9GUP - chains A and J of the 23 polymer chains in the assembly; structure by electron microscopy, 2.80 A resolution.

Chain A:
Molecule: 16S ribosomal RNA
From: Escherichia coli K-12
Sequence (1541 nucleotides; row label = number of the first residue in the row):
     1 AAAUUGAAGA GUUUGAUCAU GGCUCAGAUU GAACGCUGGC GGCAGGCCUA ACACAUGCAA
    61 GUCGAACGGU AACAGGAAGA AGCUUGCUUC UUUGCUGACG AGUGGCGGAC GGGUGAGUAA
   121 UGUCUGGGAA ACUGCCUGAU GGAGGGGGAU AACUACUGGA AACGGUAGCU AAUACCGCAU
   181 AACGUCGCAA GACCAAAGAG GGGUACCUUC GGGCCUCUUG CCAUCGGAUG UGCCCAGAUG
   241 GGAUUAGCUA GUAGGUGGGG UAACGGCUCA CCUAGGCGAC GAUCCCUAGC UGGUCUGAGA
   301 GGAUGACCAG CCACACUGGA ACUGAGACAC GGUCCAGACU CCUACGGGAG GCAGCAGUGG
   361 GGAAUAUUGC ACAAUGGGCG CAAGCCUGAU GCAGCCAUGC CGCGUGUAUG AAGAAGGCCU
   421 UCGGGUUGUA AAGUACUUUC AGCGGGGAGG AAGGGAGUAA AGUUAAUACC UUUGCUCAUU
   481 GACGUUACCC GCAGAAGAAG CACCGGCUAA CUCCGUGCCA GCAGCCXCGG UAAUACGGAG
   541 GGUGCAAGCG UUAAUCGGAA UUACUGGGCG UAAAGCGCAC GCAGGCGGUU UGUUAAGUCA
   601 GAUGUGAAAU CCCCGGGCUC AACCUGGGAA CUGCAUCUGA UACUGGCAAG CUUGAGUCUC
   661 GUAGAGGGGG GUAGAAUUCC AGGUGUAGCG GUGAAAUGCG UAGAGAUCUG GAGGAAUACC
   721 GGUGGCGAAG GCGGCCCCCU GGACGAAGAC UGACGCUCAG GUGCGAAAGC GUGGGGAGCA
   781 AACAGGAUUA GAUACCCUGG UAGUCCACGC CGUAAACGAU GUCGACUUGG AGGUUGUGCC
   841 CUUGAGGCGU GGCUUCCGGA GCUAACGCGU UAAGUCGACC GCCUGGGGAG UACGGCCGCA
   901 AGGUUAAAAC UCAAAUGAAU UGACGGGGGC CCGCACAAGC GGUGGAGCAU GUGGUUUAAU
   961 UCGAUGXAAC GCGAAGAACC UUACCUGGUC UUGACAUCCA CGGAAGUUUU CAGAGAUGAG
  1021 AAUGUGCCUU CGGGAACCGU GAGACAGGUG CUGCAUGGCU GUCGUCAGCU CGUGUUGUGA
  1081 AAUGUUGGGU UAAGUCCCGC AACGAGCGCA ACCCUUAUCC UUUGUUGCCA GCGGUCCGGC
  1141 CGGGAACUCA AAGGAGACUG CCAGUGAUAA ACUGGAGGAA GGUGGGGAUG ACGUCAAGUC
  1201 AUCAUGGCCC UUACGACCAG GGCUACACAC GUGCUACAAU GGCGCAUACA AAGAGAAGCG
  1261 ACCUCGCGAG AGCAAGCGGA CCUCAUAAAG UGCGUCGUAG UCCGGAUUGG AGUCUGCAAC
  1321 UCGACUCCAU GAAGUCGGAA UCGCUAGUAA UCGUGGAUCA GAAUGCCACG GUGAAUACGU
  1381 UCCCGGGCCU UGUACACACC GCCCGUXACA CCAUGGGAGU GGGUUGCAAA AGAAGUAGGU
  1441 AGCUUAACCU UCGGGAGGGC GCUUACCACU UUGUGAUUCA UGACUGGGGU GAAGUCGUAA
  1501 CAAGGUAACC GUAGGGGAAC CUGCGGUUGG AUCACCUCCU U
Disordered / not traced: 1492-1493
Modified positions: PSU (pseudouridine-5'-monophosphate) at position 516, G7M (N7-methyl-guanosine-5'-monophosphate) at position 527, 2MG (2N-methylguanosine-5'-monophosphate) at position 966, 5MC (5-methylcytidine-5'-monophosphate) at position 967, 2MG (2N-methylguanosine-5'-monophosphate) at position 1207, 4OC (4n,o2'-methylcytidine-5'-monophosphate) at position 1402, 5MC (5-methylcytidine-5'-monophosphate) at position 1407, UR3 (3-methyluridine-5'-monophoshate) at position 1498, 2MG (2N-methylguanosine-5'-monophosphate) at position 1516, MA6 (6N-dimethyladenosine-5'-monophoshate) at position 1518, MA6 (6N-dimethyladenosine-5'-monophoshate) at position 1519
Metal / ion sites: Mg2+ site 1 near G21 (its only coordinating residue here); Mg2+ site 2: A59, U387; Mg2+ site 3 near G100 (its only coordinating residue here); Mg2+ site 4: A109, G331; Mg2+ site 5 near G111 (its only coordinating residue here); Mg2+ site 6: A116, G117, G289; Mg2+ site 7: A174, C175; Mg2+ site 8: U180, A195; Mg2+ site 9: G299, G558; Mg2+ site 10 near C352 (its only coordinating residue here); Mg2+ site 11: A509, A510; Mg2+ site 12: PSU_516, A533; 35 more Mg2+ sites not listed

Chain J:
Protein: 30S ribosomal protein S9
From: Escherichia coli K-12
UniProtKB: P0A7X3 (RS9_ECOLI); residues 1-130 here = UniProt positions 1-130
Sequence (130 residues; numbered 1 to 130; the number before each row is that of its first residue):
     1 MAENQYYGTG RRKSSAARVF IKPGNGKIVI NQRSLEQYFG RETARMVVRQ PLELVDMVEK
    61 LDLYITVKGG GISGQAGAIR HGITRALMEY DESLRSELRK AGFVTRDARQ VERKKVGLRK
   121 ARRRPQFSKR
Disordered / not traced: 1-2
UniProt features mapped onto this chain:
  - mutagenesis: Thr105 to Arg130 (Cold sensitive for growth at 30 degrees Celsius. 350-fold reduced affinity of the 30S subunit P site for certain tRNAs in vitro), Ser128 to Arg130 (Very cold sensitive for growth at 30 degrees Celsius. Almost no P site binding of certain tRNAs in vitro)

Chain A / chain J interface:
Contacting residue pairs - 110 pairs, chain A then chain J:
  G942(A) - Gln126(J)  base contact
  U943(A) - Gln126(J)  sugar contact
  2MG_966(A) - Lys129(J)  hydrogen bond to the sugar
  5MC_967(A) - Phe127(J)  phosphate contact
  A968(A) - Phe127(J)  phosphate contact
  C970(A) - Arg130(J)  hydrogen bond to the base
  U1116(A) - Gln110(J)  hydrogen bond to the phosphate
  A1117(A) - Arg106(J)  hydrogen bond to the phosphate
  A1117(A) - Ala108(J)  sugar contact
  A1117(A) - Gln110(J)  sugar contact
  U1118(A) - Arg11(J)  salt bridge to the phosphate
  U1118(A) - Arg85(J)  hydrogen bond to the phosphate
  U1118(A) - Arg106(J)  salt bridge to the phosphate
  C1119(A) - Arg11(J)  salt bridge to the phosphate
  C1119(A) - Arg85(J)  salt bridge to the phosphate
  C1129(A) - Arg18(J)  sugar contact
  A1130(A) - Gln5(J)  phosphate contact
  A1130(A) - Arg18(J)  salt bridge to the phosphate
  A1130(A) - Phe20(J)  sugar contact
  A1130(A) - Tyr64(J)  hydrogen bond to the phosphate
  G1131(A) - Gln5(J)  phosphate contact
  A1146(A) - Arg18(J)  base contact
  C1147(A) - Tyr7(J)  hydrogen bond to the sugar
  C1147(A) - Thr9(J)  phosphate contact
  C1147(A) - Arg18(J)  hydrogen bond to the base
  U1148(A) - Tyr7(J)  sugar contact
  U1148(A) - Thr9(J)  sugar contact
  U1148(A) - Arg11(J)  hydrogen bond to the phosphate
  U1148(A) - Ala16(J)  sugar contact
  U1148(A) - Arg18(J)  sugar contact
  U1148(A) - Lys68(J)  hydrogen bond to the base
  C1149(A) - Arg11(J)  salt bridge to the phosphate
  G1178(A) - Arg95(J)  salt bridge to the phosphate
  G1178(A) - Arg99(J)  salt bridge to the phosphate
  A1179(A) - Arg95(J)  salt bridge to the phosphate
  A1179(A) - Arg99(J)  salt bridge to the phosphate
  A1179(A) - Val104(J)  sugar contact
  A1179(A) - Thr105(J)  phosphate contact
  A1179(A) - Arg106(J)  hydrogen bond to the sugar
  A1180(A) - Arg99(J)  salt bridge to the phosphate
  A1180(A) - Thr105(J)  phosphate contact
  G1186(A) - Lys115(J)  phosphate contact
  G1187(A) - Arg113(J)  sugar contact
  G1187(A) - Lys115(J)  phosphate contact
  G1231(A) - Ser128(J)  phosphate contact
  G1231(A) - Arg130(J)  sugar contact
  U1232(A) - Gln126(J)  phosphate contact
  U1232(A) - Ser128(J)  phosphate contact
  G1233(A) - Arg119(J)  phosphate contact
  G1233(A) - Pro125(J)  phosphate contact
  G1233(A) - Gln126(J)  hydrogen bond to the phosphate
  C1234(A) - Arg119(J)  salt bridge to the phosphate
  A1248(A) - Arg33(J)  phosphate contact
  C1249(A) - Arg33(J)  salt bridge to the phosphate
  C1249(A) - Tyr38(J)  sugar contact
  C1249(A) - Gly70(J)  hydrogen bond to the sugar
  C1249(A) - Gly71(J)  sugar contact
  C1249(A) - Gln75(J)  hydrogen bond to the sugar
  A1250(A) - Lys68(J)  phosphate contact
  A1250(A) - Gly69(J)  hydrogen bond to the phosphate
  A1250(A) - Gly70(J)  hydrogen bond to the sugar
  A1251(A) - Ser14(J)  sugar contact
  A1251(A) - Gly69(J)  phosphate contact
  C1342(A) - Gln126(J)  sugar contact
  C1342(A) - Phe127(J)  sugar contact
  G1343(A) - Arg123(J)  sugar contact
  G1343(A) - Arg124(J)  sugar contact
  C1344(A) - Arg122(J)  sugar contact
  C1344(A) - Arg124(J)  phosphate contact
  U1345(A) - Arg122(J)  salt bridge to the phosphate
  A1346(A) - Arg122(J)  salt bridge to the phosphate
  G1347(A) - Arg12(J)  hydrogen bond to the base
  G1347(A) - Lys13(J)  base contact
  G1347(A) - Arg109(J)  phosphate contact
  G1347(A) - Gln110(J)  sugar contact
  G1347(A) - Val111(J)  sugar contact
  G1347(A) - Glu112(J)  phosphate contact
  U1348(A) - Val111(J)  phosphate contact
  U1348(A) - Glu112(J)  hydrogen bond to the phosphate
  U1348(A) - Arg122(J)  sugar contact
  A1349(A) - Lys120(J)  salt bridge to the phosphate
  A1349(A) - Ala121(J)  phosphate contact
  A1349(A) - Arg122(J)  hydrogen bond to the phosphate
  A1349(A) - Arg123(J)  hydrogen bond to the phosphate
  A1350(A) - Lys120(J)  salt bridge to the phosphate
  A1350(A) - Arg123(J)  salt bridge to the phosphate
  U1351(A) - Lys120(J)  base contact
  C1366(A) - Arg119(J)  salt bridge to the phosphate
  C1367(A) - Lys114(J)  salt bridge to the phosphate
  C1367(A) - Val116(J)  phosphate contact
  C1367(A) - Gly117(J)  hydrogen bond to the phosphate
  C1367(A) - Leu118(J)  phosphate contact
  A1368(A) - Arg113(J)  salt bridge to the phosphate
  A1368(A) - Lys114(J)  salt bridge to the phosphate
  A1368(A) - Lys115(J)  phosphate contact
  A1368(A) - Val116(J)  phosphate contact
  C1369(A) - Arg113(J)  phosphate contact
  C1369(A) - Lys114(J)  hydrogen bond to the phosphate
  G1371(A) - Lys13(J)  salt bridge to the phosphate
  G1371(A) - Ser14(J)  phosphate contact
  G1371(A) - Gly70(J)  phosphate contact
  G1371(A) - Gly71(J)  phosphate contact
  G1371(A) - Val111(J)  phosphate contact
  U1372(A) - Lys13(J)  salt bridge to the phosphate
  U1372(A) - Gly71(J)  phosphate contact
  U1372(A) - Ile72(J)  phosphate contact
  U1372(A) - Ser73(J)  hydrogen bond to the phosphate
  U1372(A) - Gly74(J)  hydrogen bond to the phosphate
  G1373(A) - Lys13(J)  hydrogen bond to the base
  G1373(A) - Ser73(J)  hydrogen bond to the phosphate
Also at the interface, not in a pair above, chain A (53 interface residues in all): G941, C1128, G1177, G1185, G1365, G1370
Also at the interface, not in a pair above, chain J (51 interface residues in all): Arg41

Overview:
Chain A and chain J form an interface of 53 and 51 residues respectively; the contacts include 26 hydrogen
bonds and 24 salt bridges. Polar pairs include C970(A)-Arg130(J), C1147(A)-Arg18(J) and U1148(A)-Lys68(J).
From UniProt: 3 mutagenesis sites on chain J.
Here chain A is 16S ribosomal RNA and chain J is 30S ribosomal protein S9, both from Escherichia coli K-12.
Entry 9GUP (30S mRNA delivery complex (open head)) was determined by electron microscopy (same publication as
9GUQ, 9GUR, 9GUS, 9GUT, 9GUU, 9GUV, 9GUW and 9GUX).
